PDB entry 6TFD | X-ray diffraction, 2.25 A resolution | chains A and C of the 3 polymer chains in the assembly

Chain A (and C):
Protein: Copper-containing nitrite reductase
Organism: Hyphomicrobium denitrificans 1NES1
Notes: EC 1.7.2.1; chain C of this document is another copy of the same molecule, construct and numbering; everything in this record applies to it too
Reference sequence: N0B9M5 (N0B9M5_9RHIZ); residues 2-450 here correspond to UniProt positions 38-486 (UniProt number = residue number + 36)
Amino-acid sequence (456 residues; numbered 1 to 456; the number before each row is that of its first residue):
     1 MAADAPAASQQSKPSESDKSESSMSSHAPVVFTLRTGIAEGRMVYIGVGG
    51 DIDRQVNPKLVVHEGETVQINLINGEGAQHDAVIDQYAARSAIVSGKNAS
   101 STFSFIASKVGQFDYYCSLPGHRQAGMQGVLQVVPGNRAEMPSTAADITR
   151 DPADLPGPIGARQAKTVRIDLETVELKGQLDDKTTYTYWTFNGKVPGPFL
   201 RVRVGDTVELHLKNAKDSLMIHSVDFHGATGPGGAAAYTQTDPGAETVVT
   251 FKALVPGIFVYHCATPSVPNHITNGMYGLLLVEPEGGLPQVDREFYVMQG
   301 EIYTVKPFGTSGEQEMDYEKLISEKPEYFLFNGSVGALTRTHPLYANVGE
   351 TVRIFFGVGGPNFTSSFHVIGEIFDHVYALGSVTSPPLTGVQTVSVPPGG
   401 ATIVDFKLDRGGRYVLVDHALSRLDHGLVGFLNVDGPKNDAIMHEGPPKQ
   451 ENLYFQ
Disordered / not traced: 1-25, 449-456
Sequence notes: initiating methionine (1); expression tag (451-456)
Bound ions: Cu ion site 1: His80, Cys117, His122, Met127; Cu ion site 2: His222, Cys263, His271, Met276; Cu ion site 3: His227, His262 (together with nitrite ion) (shared with His419(C) of chain C); Cu ion site 4: His419 (together with nitrite ion) (shared with 2 residues of chain B)
Ligand contacts:
  - nitrite ion: His368, Ile370, Val417, His419, Leu421
  - nitrite ion (NO2), molecule 1: Asp225, His227, His262
  - nitrite ion (NO2), molecule 2: His368, Ile370, Val417, His419, Leu421
From the paper describing this entry:
  - binding site for nitrite ion: His27, Asp225
  - conformationally variable residues (side-chain flip): His27
  - catalytic residues: Asp225, His368
  - binding site for nitric oxide: Asp225

Chain A / chain C interface:
Pairs across the interface (117; chain A residue first):
  Thr166(A) with Pro448(C)
  Glu209(A) with Pro447(C); Pro448(C)
  Leu219(A) with Ser91(C); Ala92(C), hydrophobic
  Met220(A) with Arg90(C); Thr102(C); Phe103(C), hydrophobic
  Ile221(A) with Ser104(C)
  Asp225(A) with Ile370(C)
  His227(A) with His368(C); Ile373(C); Gln392(C), hydrogen bond; His419(C), hydrogen bond
  Gly228(A) with Ile373(C)
  Ala229(A) with Met443(C), hydrophobic
  Thr230(A) with Gly371(C); Glu372(C); Asp409(C); Ile442(C); Met443(C)
  Gly231(A) with Gly371(C), hydrogen bond (backbone-backbone); Arg410(C); Met443(C)
  Pro232(A) with Arg410(C); Gly411(C); Gly412(C); Met443(C)
  Gly233(A) with Ile370(C)
  Gly234(A) with Gly371(C); Met443(C)
  Ala235(A) with Met443(C)
  Tyr238(A) with Arg410(C); Lys438(C), hydrogen bond (side chain-backbone); Asn439(C); Met443(C), hydrophobic; Glu445(C)
  Val248(A) with Glu445(C); Gly446(C), hydrogen bond (backbone-backbone); Pro447(C)
  Val249(A) with His444(C); Gly446(C)
  Thr250(A) with Met443(C); His444(C), hydrogen bond (backbone-backbone); Gly446(C), hydrogen bond (side chain-backbone); Pro447(C); Pro448(C)
  Phe251(A) with Ile442(C)
  Lys252(A) with Ala441(C); Ile442(C), hydrogen bond (backbone-backbone)
  Leu254(A) with Ile442(C), hydrophobic
  Val255(A) with Ile373(C), hydrophobic; Gly390(C)
  Ile258(A) with Gln392(C), hydrogen bond (backbone-side chain)
  Phe259(A) with Ile373(C), hydrophobic; Gln392(C)
  Val260(A) with Gln392(C), hydrogen bond (backbone-side chain)
  His262(A) with His419(C), hydrogen bond
  Thr265(A) with Ser104(C)
  Pro266(A) with Gln69(C); Ser104(C), hydrogen bond (backbone-side chain)
  Ser267(A) with Gln69(C); Thr102(C)
  Val268(A) with Leu421(C), hydrophobic
  Pro269(A) with Leu421(C); Ser422(C); Asp425(C)
  Asn270(A) with Thr102(C)
  Ile272(A) with Leu421(C), hydrophobic
  Val305(A) with Lys97(C); Asn98(C); Ala99(C)
  Glu315(A) with Ile93(C); Val94(C); Ser95(C), hydrogen bond (side chain-backbone); Gly96(C), hydrogen bond (side chain-backbone); Ala99(C)
  Met316(A) with Asn98(C); Ala99(C); Ser100(C), hydrogen bond (backbone-backbone)
  Asp317(A) with Asn98(C); Ser100(C)
  Tyr318(A) with Gln69(C); Asn71(C), hydrogen bond; Ser100(C), hydrogen bond (backbone-side chain); Thr102(C)
  Glu319(A) with Arg35(C), salt bridge; Ile73(C)
  Leu321(A) with Ser422(C), hydrogen bond (backbone-side chain)
  Ile322(A) with Ser422(C); His426(C), hydrogen bond (backbone-side chain)
  Glu324(A) with Arg423(C), salt bridge
  Pro361(A) with His419(C); Ala420(C); Leu421(C), hydrogen bond (backbone-backbone)
  Asn362(A) with Ala420(C); Leu421(C), hydrogen bond (side chain-backbone); Ser422(C), hydrogen bond
  Ala379(A) with Leu388(C)
  Leu380(A) with Leu388(C), hydrophobic; Val391(C), hydrophobic; Thr393(C)
  Ser382(A) with Thr389(C), hydrogen bond (side chain-backbone); Gly390(C)
  Thr384(A) with Thr389(C), hydrogen bond
  Ser385(A) with Leu388(C); Thr389(C), hydrogen bond
  Pro397(A) with Ser366(C); Thr393(C); Ser395(C)
  Pro398(A) with Ser366(C); His419(C); Ala420(C)
  Gly399(A) with Gln392(C); Thr393(C), hydrogen bond (backbone-side chain); His419(C)
  Ala401(A) with Gln392(C)
Interface residues without a listed pair, chain A (60 interface residues in all): Trp189, Thr207, Pro256, Thr364, Gly381, Gly400
Interface residues without a listed pair, chain C (61 interface residues in all): Ser26, Pro29, Phe105, Phe329, Val377, Pro387, Val394, Tyr414, Leu424

Overview:
60 residues of chain A and 61 residues of chain C are in contact, with 26 hydrogen bonds and 2 salt bridges.
Polar contacts include Glu319(A)-Arg35(C), Glu324(A)-Arg423(C) and His227(A)-Gln392(C). Bound to chain A: 3
copies of nitrite ion. The paper reports catalytic residues Asp225(A) and His368(A); a binding site for
nitrite ion at His27(A) and Asp225(A).
Both chains are Copper-containing nitrite reductase (Hyphomicrobium denitrificans 1NES1). Entry 6TFD (Crystal
structure of nitrite and NO bound three-domain copper-containing nitrite reductase from Hyphomicrobium
denitrificans strain 1NES1) was determined by X-ray diffraction, deposited together with 6TFO.
